PDB entry 7U32 | electron microscopy, 3.46 A resolution | chains A and F of the 20 polymer chains in the assembly

== Chain A (and F) ==
Name: Integrase
Source organism: Visna/maedi virus EV1 KV1772
Notes: EC 2.7.7.-, 3.1.-.-; chain F of this document is another copy of the same molecule, construct and numbering; everything in this record applies to it too
Reference sequence: P35956 (POL_VILVK); residues 1-281 here correspond to UniProt positions 1226-1506 (UniProt number = residue number + 1225)
Chain sequence (281 residues; each row starts with the number of its first residue):
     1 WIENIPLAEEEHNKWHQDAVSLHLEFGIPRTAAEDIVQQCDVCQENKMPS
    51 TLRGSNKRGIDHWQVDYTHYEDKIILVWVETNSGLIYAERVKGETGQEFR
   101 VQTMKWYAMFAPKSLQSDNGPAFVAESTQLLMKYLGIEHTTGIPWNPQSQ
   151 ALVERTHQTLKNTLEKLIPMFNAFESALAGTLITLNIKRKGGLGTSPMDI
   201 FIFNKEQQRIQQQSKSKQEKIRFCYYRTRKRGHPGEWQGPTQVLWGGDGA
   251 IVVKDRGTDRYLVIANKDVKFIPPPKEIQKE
Disordered / not traced: 277-281 (chain F: 1-3, 48-59, 277-281)
Ion coordination: Zn2+: H12, H16, C40, C43; Ca2+: D66, E154
Swiss-Prot annotation at these positions:
  - zinc finger: E3 to Q44 (Integrase-type)
  - DNA-binding region: R222 to P274 (Integrase-type)
  - binding site (Zn(2+)): H12, H16, C40, C43
  - binding site (Mg(2+)): D66, D118, E154
What the authors report for this chain:
  - catalytic residues: D66, D118, E154
  - binding site for DNA ev272: R231
  - Zn2+ coordination: H12
  - self-association interface (contacts with another copy of this molecule): F223, Y225, W245, V252, Y261, V263, I272
  - mutagenesis - E154Q, Y225A, W245E, W245L, V252A, V252D, I272E: abolished catalytic activity
  - mutagenesis - F223A, R231E, Y261A, Y261E, V263E: decreased catalytic activity
  - specificity-determining residues: W145, R231 (proposed by the authors, not directly observed)

== How chain A and chain F interact ==
Contacting residue pairs (20):
  Q38(A) - P273(F)
  Q44(A) - K270(F)
  Q44(A) - P273(F)
  E45(A) - K270(F)
  K47(A) - K270(F)
  K47(A) - F271(F)  hydrogen bond (side chain-backbone)
  P49(A) - V269(F)
  P49(A) - K270(F)
  S50(A) - N266(F)
  S50(A) - V269(F)  hydrogen bond (backbone-backbone)
  L52(A) - N266(F)
  R53(A) - D248(F)
  R53(A) - N266(F)
  R53(A) - K267(F)
  G54(A) - D248(F)
  I143(A) - A250(F)  hydrophobic
  W145(A) - R229(F)
  W145(A) - R231(F)
  W145(A) - G232(F)
  N146(A) - K267(F)
Interface residues without a listed pair, chain A (14 interface residues in all): Q39, M48
Interface residues without a listed pair, chain F (16 interface residues in all): R227, W237, V263, A265, I272

== In short ==
Chain A and chain F form an interface of 14 and 16 residues respectively; the contacts include 2 hydrogen
bonds. Polar pairs include K47(A)-F271(F) and S50(A)-V269(F). The paper reports catalytic residues D66(A),
D118(A) and E154(A); E154Q, Y225A and W245E of chain A, among others, abolish catalytic activity; 12
substitutions were tested in all.
Chain A and chain F are both Integrase (Visna/maedi virus EV1 KV1772); the structure, MVV cleaved synaptic
complex (CSC) intasome at 3.4 A resolution, was determined by electron microscopy together with 7Z1Z from the
same study.
